PDB entry 4QHE | X-ray diffraction, 1.40 A resolution | chain A

== Chain A ==
Name: DNA-(apurinic or apyrimidinic site) lyase
Source organism: Homo sapiens
Notes: EC 3.1.-.-, 4.2.99.18
UniProt: P27695 (APEX1_HUMAN); numbering as in UniProt (aligned over 38-318)
Amino-acid sequence (285 residues; each row starts with the number of its first residue):
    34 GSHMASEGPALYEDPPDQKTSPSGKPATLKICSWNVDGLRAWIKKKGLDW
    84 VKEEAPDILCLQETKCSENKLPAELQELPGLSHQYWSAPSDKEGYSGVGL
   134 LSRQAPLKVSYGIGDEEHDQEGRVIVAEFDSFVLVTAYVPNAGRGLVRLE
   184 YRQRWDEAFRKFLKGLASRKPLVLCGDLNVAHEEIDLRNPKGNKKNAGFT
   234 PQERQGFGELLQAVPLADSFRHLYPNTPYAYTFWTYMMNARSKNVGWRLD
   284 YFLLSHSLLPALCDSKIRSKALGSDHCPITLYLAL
Not modelled in the structure: 34-37
Differences from the reference sequence: expression tag (34-37); variant Ser39 (Gly in P27695); engineered mutation Ala138 (Cys in P27695)
Bound ions: Mg2+: Asp70, Glu96
Reported in the primary citation:
  - Mg2+ coordination: Asp70, Glu96
  - Mg2+ coordination through a water molecule: Asp308
  - conformationally variable residues (helix shift, loop rearrangement, side-chain flip): Lys77 to Glu86, Glu96, Lys98 to Asn102, Ala106 to Gly113, Tyr171, Arg177
  - mutagenesis - D70A, D70A/E96A, E96A, D308A: abolished binding to Mg2+
  - mutagenesis - D210A (Tm 38.4 degC): decreased stability
  - mutagenesis - D70A (8.7-fold), D70A/E96A (300-fold), E96A (8.4-fold): decreased catalytic activity
  - mutagenesis - D308A: increased catalytic activity
  - mutagenesis - D210A: abolished catalytic activity
  - catalytic residues: Asp210, Asn212, His309 (citing earlier work)
  - mutagenesis - C138A: unchanged catalytic activity (citing earlier work)

== Overview ==
The Mg2+ site is built by Asp70 and Glu96. The paper reports catalytic residues Asp210, Asn212 and His309;
D70A, D70A/E96A and E96A, among others, abolish binding to Mg2+; 6 substitutions were tested in all.
Chain A is DNA-(apurinic or apyrimidinic site) lyase (Homo sapiens); the structure, Crystal structure of Mg2+
bound human APE1, was determined by X-ray diffraction together with 4QH9 and 4QHD from the same study.
